8V6I - chains C and D of the 6 polymer chains in the assembly; structure by electron microscopy, 14.06 A resolution (very low resolution: no residue pairs are listed; an interface is given only as per-side residue counts).

# Chain C
Name: DNA primase large subunit
Organism: Xenopus laevis
Reference sequence: A0A1L8G3G3 (A0A1L8G3G3_XENLA); residues 1-513 here = UniProt positions 1-513
Amino-acid sequence (513 residues; numbered 1 to 513; the number before each row is that of its first residue):
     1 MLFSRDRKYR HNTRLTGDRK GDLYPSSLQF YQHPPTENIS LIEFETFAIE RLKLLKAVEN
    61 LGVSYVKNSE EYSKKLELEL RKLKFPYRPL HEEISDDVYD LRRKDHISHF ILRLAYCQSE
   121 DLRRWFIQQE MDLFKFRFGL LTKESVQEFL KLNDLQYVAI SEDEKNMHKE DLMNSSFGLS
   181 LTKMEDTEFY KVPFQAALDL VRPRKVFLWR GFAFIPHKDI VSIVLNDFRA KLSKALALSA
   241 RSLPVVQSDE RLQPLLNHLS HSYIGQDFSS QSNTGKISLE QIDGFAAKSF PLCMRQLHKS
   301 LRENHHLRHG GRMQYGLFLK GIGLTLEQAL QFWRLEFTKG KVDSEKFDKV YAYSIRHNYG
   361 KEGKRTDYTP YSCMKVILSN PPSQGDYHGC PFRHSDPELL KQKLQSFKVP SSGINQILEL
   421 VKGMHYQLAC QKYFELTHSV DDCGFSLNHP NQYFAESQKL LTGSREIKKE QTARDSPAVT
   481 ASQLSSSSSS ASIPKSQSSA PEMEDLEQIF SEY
Not modelled in the structure: 1-15, 265-276, 463-513
Bound ions: 4Fe-4S cluster Fe: Cys293, Cys373, Cys390, Cys430
Residues lining bound ligands: 4Fe-4S cluster (SF4): Pro291, Leu292, Cys293, Cys373, Val376, Cys390, Pro391, Phe392, Tyr426, Cys430, Leu447, Pro450, Tyr453

# Chain D
Name: DNA primase
Organism: Xenopus laevis
Reference sequence: Q800A4 (Q800A4_XENLA); numbering as in UniProt (aligned over 1-420)
Amino-acid sequence (423 residues; numbered -2 to 420; the number before each row is that of its first residue; numbers below 1 keep their minus sign (Gly-2 is residue -2)):
    -2 GPHMDLSVYD PASLPDVLPL YYRRLFPFYQ YFRWLNYGGV VKNYFQHREF SFTLKDDVYV
    58 RYQSFNNQSE LEKEMQKMCP YKIDIGAVYS HRPSLHNTVK SGTFQAQEKE LVFDIDMTDY
   118 DDVRRCCSSA DICPKCWTLM TIAVRILDRA LAEDFGFKHR LWVYSGRRGV HCWVCDDSAR
   178 KLSQAERSAV AEYLSVVKGG EETIKKVQLP ETIHPFIGKS LKMVERYFEK YALVDQDILE
   238 NKQCWDKVIA LVPEVARESL LREFSKARSS VERWDKLSSC LEATGKDFRR YSNIPKEIML
   298 QFCYPRLDVN VSKGLNHLLK SPFSVHPKTG RISVPIDCKK LDQFDPFSVP TISLICSELD
   358 NVSKKEEDED SAGEGEPEAK KRTRDYKRTS LAPYIKVFEQ FLDKLDQSRK GELLNKSDLK
   418 KEF
Not modelled in the structure: -2 to 5, 282-285, 360-378, 410-420
Sequence notes: expression tag (-2 to 0)
Bound ions: Zn2+: Cys123, Cys124, Cys130, Cys133

# Chain C / chain D interface
At this resolution (14 A) residue pairs are not listed: 25 residues of chain C and 28 of chain D lie at the interface.

# In short
25 residues of chain C face 28 of chain D across their interface. Chain C binds 4Fe-4S cluster. The 4Fe-4S
cluster Fe site is built by Cys293(C), Cys373(C), Cys390(C) and Cys430(C). Cys123(D), Cys124(D), Cys130(D) and
Cys133(D) form the Zn2+ site.
Chain C is DNA primase large subunit and chain D is DNA primase, both from Xenopus laevis; the structure, DNA
elongation complex (configuration 1) of Xenopus laevis DNA polymerase alpha-primase, was determined by
electron microscopy together with 8G99, 8G9F, 8G9L, 8G9N, 8G9O, 8UCU and 8 further entries from the same
study.
